Entry 6DIZ (electron microscopy, 3.59 A resolution); this record covers chains B and D of the 4 polymer chains in the assembly.

== Chain B ==
Name: VP2
Source organism: Enterovirus A71
Reference sequence: I6W7A3 (I6W7A3_9ENTO); residues 10-254 here correspond to UniProt positions 79-323 (UniProt number = residue number + 69)
Chain sequence (245 residues; numbered 10 to 254; the number before each row is that of its first residue):
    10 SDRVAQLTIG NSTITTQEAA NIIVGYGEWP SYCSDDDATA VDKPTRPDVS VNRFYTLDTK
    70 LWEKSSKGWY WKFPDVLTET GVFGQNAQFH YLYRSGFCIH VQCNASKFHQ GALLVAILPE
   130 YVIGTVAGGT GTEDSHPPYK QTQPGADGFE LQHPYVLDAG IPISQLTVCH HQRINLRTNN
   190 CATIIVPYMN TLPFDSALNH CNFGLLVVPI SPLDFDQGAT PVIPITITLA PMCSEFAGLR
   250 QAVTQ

== Chain D ==
Name: VP4
Source organism: Enterovirus A71
Reference sequence: M4QLY4 (M4QLY4_9ENTO); residues 1-78 here = UniProt positions 1-78
Chain sequence (78 residues; each row starts with the number of its first residue):
     1 MGSQVSTQRS GSHENSNSAT EGSTINYTTI NYYKDSYAAT AGKQSLKQDP DKFANPVKDI
    61 FTEMAAPLKS PSAEACGY
Not modelled in the structure: 1-11, 70-78

== Interface between chain B and chain D ==
Contacting residue pairs (12; chain B residue first):
  Asp11(B) - Asp59(D)
  Asp11(B) - Pro67(D)
  Asp11(B) - Leu68(D)
  Arg12(B) - Leu68(D)
  Ala29(B) - Leu68(D)
  Asn30(B) - Asp59(D)  hydrogen bond
  Ile31(B) - Lys58(D)  hydrogen bond (backbone-backbone)
  Ile32(B) - Pro56(D)
  Val33(B) - Pro56(D)  hydrogen bond (backbone-backbone)
  Tyr35(B) - Lys52(D)
  Tyr35(B) - Phe53(D)  hydrophobic
  Trp38(B) - Lys58(D)
Interface residues without a listed pair, chain B (10 interface residues in all): Gly36
Interface residues without a listed pair, chain D (9 interface residues in all): Val57, Lys69

== Summary ==
10 residues of chain B face 9 of chain D across their interface, with 3 hydrogen bonds. Polar contacts include
Asn30(B)-Asp59(D), Ile31(B)-Lys58(D) and Val33(B)-Pro56(D).
Here chain B is VP2 and chain D is VP4, both from Enterovirus A71. Entry 6DIZ (EV-A71 strain 11316 complexed
with tryptophan dendrimer MADAL_0385) was determined by electron microscopy.
